Entry 5TBN (solution NMR); this record covers chains A and C.

[Chain A]
Molecule: PHD finger protein 20
From: Homo sapiens
Reference sequence: Q9BVI0 (PHF20_HUMAN); residues 0-53 here correspond to UniProt positions 646-699 (UniProt number = residue number + 646)
Chain sequence (57 residues; numbered -3 to 53; the number before each row is that of its first residue; numbers below 1 keep their minus sign (Gly-3 is residue -3)):
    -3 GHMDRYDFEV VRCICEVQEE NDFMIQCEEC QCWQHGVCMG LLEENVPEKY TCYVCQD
Sequence notes: expression tag (-3 to -1)
Bound ions: Zn2+ site 1: Cys9, Cys11, His31, Cys34; Zn2+ site 2: Cys23, Cys26, Cys48, Cys51
Curated features (UniProtKB/Swiss-Prot):
  - zinc finger: Arg8 (PHD-type)
What the authors report for this chain:
  - conformationally variable residues (loop rearrangement): Glu5
  - specificity-determining residues: Glu16
  - disease-associated variants - F19V, P43L (17-fold): decreased binding to H3K4me2
  - disease-associated variants - M20I: abolished stability
  - Zn2+ coordination: Cys34
  - mutagenesis - F19K, W29A: decreased stability
  - mutagenesis - E16K: abolished binding to H3K4me2
  - mutagenesis - E16D: unchanged binding to Histone H3.1 (chain C)
  - disease-associated variants - R8H, F19V, P43L (17-fold): decreased binding to Histone H3.1 (chain C)
  - mutagenesis - E16K: unchanged stability
  - mutagenesis - E16K: abolished binding to Histone H3.1 (chain C)

[Chain C]
Molecule: Histone H3.1
Reference sequence: P68431 (H31_HUMAN); residues 1-11 here correspond to UniProt positions 2-12 (UniProt number = residue number + 1)
Chain sequence (12 residues; numbered 1 to 12; the number before each row is that of its first residue):
     1 ARTKQTARKS TX
Modified positions: Lys4 (N-dimethyl-lysine; MLY); NH2 (amino group) at position 12
Sequence notes: amidation (12)
Curated features (UniProtKB/Swiss-Prot):
  - modified residue: Arg2 (Asymmetric dimethylarginine), Thr3 (Phosphothreonine), Lys4 (Allysine), Gln5 (5-glutamyl dopamine), Thr6 (Phosphothreonine), Arg8 (Citrulline), Lys9 (N6,N6,N6-trimethyllysine), Ser10 (ADP-ribosylserine), Thr11 (Phosphothreonine)
What the authors report for this chain:
  - post-translational modification sites: Lys4

[Chain A / chain C interface]
Pairs across the interface (22):
  Glu5(A) - Arg2(C)
  Val7(A) - Lys4(C)
  Asn17(A) - Thr6(C)
  Asp18(A) - Gln5(C)
  Asp18(A) - Thr6(C)
  Phe19(A) - Thr3(C)
  Phe19(A) - Lys4(C)
  Phe19(A) - Gln5(C)
  Met20(A) - Thr3(C)
  Met20(A) - Lys4(C)
  Ile21(A) - Ala1(C)
  Ile21(A) - Arg2(C)
  Ile21(A) - Thr3(C)
  Gln22(A) - Ala1(C)
  Gln22(A) - Arg2(C)
  Trp29(A) - Arg2(C)
  Trp29(A) - Thr3(C)
  Trp29(A) - Lys4(C)
  Val42(A) - Ala1(C)
  Val42(A) - Thr3(C)
  Pro43(A) - Ala1(C)
  Glu44(A) - Ala1(C)
Also at the interface, not in a pair above, chain A (15 interface residues in all): Glu16, Glu39, Tyr46
From the paper, about this interface:
  - residue pairs: Glu5(A)-Arg2(C), Val7(A)-Lys4(C), Glu16(A)-Lys4(C), Met20(A)-Lys4(C), Trp29(A)-Lys4(C), Pro43(A)-Ala1(C) (backbone contact), Glu44(A)-Ala1(C) (backbone contact), Tyr46(A)-Ala1(C)
  - interface residues, chain A: Phe19(A), Pro43(A)
  - interface residues, chain C: Ala1(C)

[Summary]
The interface between chain A and chain C involves 15 residues on one side and 6 on the other. The authors
report contacts between Glu5(A) and Arg2(C), Val7(A) and Lys4(C) and Glu16(A) and Lys4(C) among others;
backbone contacts between Pro43(A) and Ala1(C) and Glu44(A) and Ala1(C). The paper reports that R8H, F19V and
P43L of chain A reduce binding to Histone H3.1 (chain C); interface residues Phe19(A), Pro43(A) and Ala1(C); 8
substitutions were tested in all.
Here chain A is PHD finger protein 20 (Homo sapiens) and chain C is Histone H3.1. Entry 5TBN (Solution NMR
structure of PHF20 PHD domain in complex with a histone H3K4me2 peptide) was determined by solution NMR.
